1OL6 - chain A; structure by X-ray diffraction, 3.00 A resolution.

[Chain A]
Name: Serine/threonine kinase 6
Source organism: Homo sapiens
Notes: EC 2.7.1.37; fragment: catalytic domain, residues 122-403
Reference sequence: O14965 (STK6_HUMAN); residue numbers follow UniProt; this construct covers 122-403
Amino-acid sequence (282 residues; row label = number of the first residue in the row):
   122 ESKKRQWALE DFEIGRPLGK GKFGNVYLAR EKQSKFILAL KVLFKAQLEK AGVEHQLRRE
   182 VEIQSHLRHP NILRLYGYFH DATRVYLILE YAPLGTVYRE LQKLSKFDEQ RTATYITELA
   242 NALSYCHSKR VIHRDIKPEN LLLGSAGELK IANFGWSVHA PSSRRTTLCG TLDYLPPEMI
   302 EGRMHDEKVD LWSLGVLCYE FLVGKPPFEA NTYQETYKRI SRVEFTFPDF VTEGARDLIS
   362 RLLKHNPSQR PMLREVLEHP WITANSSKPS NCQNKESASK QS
Unresolved in the structure: 122-127, 142, 173-174, 281-291, 304, 389-403
Differences from the reference sequence: engineered mutation N274 (Asp in O14965)
Residues lining bound ligands: ATP (adenosine-5'-triphosphate): L139, G140, K141, K143, F144, G145, V147, A160, K162, L164, E181, L194, L210, E211, Y212, A213, T217, L263, N274
Swiss-Prot annotation at these positions:
  - region: H280 to L293 (Activation segment)
  - active site: D256 (Proton acceptor)
  - binding site (ATP): K143, K162, E211 to A213, E260, N261
  - modified residue: T287 (Phosphothreonine), T288 (Phosphothreonine), S342 (Phosphoserine)
  - cross-link: K258 (Glycyl lysine isopeptide (Lys-Gly) (interchain with G-Cter in SUMO2))
  - natural variant: S155 (S155R: In a colorectal adenocarcinoma sample), V174 (V174M: In a metastatic melanoma sample)
  - mutagenesis: K162 (K162R: Loss of kinase activity), F165 (F165A: Decreases the interaction with phosphatase type 1 isoforms), G198 (G198N: Reduces interaction with TPX2. Reduces kinase activity tenfold. Promotes interaction with the AURKB binding partners INCENP and BIRC5 that are normally not bound by AURKA), R205 (R205A: Reduces ubiquitination and proteasomal degradation), T287 (T287A: No direct effect on catalytic activity; T287E: Enhances interaction with TPX2), T288 (T288A: Reduces cilia disassembly and kinase activity; T288D: Mimics phosphorylation state and increases kinase activity), C290 (C290A: Enhances stability; when associated with A-393), Y334 (Y334A: Reduces binding to MYCN), Q335 (Q335A: Reduces binding to MYCN), F346 (F346A: Decreases the interaction with phosphatase type 1 isoforms), C393 (C393A: Enhances stability; when associated with A-290)

[In short]
Ligands of chain A: ATP. UniProt lists active-site residue D256, 7 ATP-binding residues and 11 mutagenesis
sites.
Chain A is Serine/threonine kinase 6 (Homo sapiens); the structure, Structure of unphosphorylated D274N mutant
of Aurora-A, was determined by X-ray diffraction together with 1OL5 and 1OL7 from the same study.
